2V6E - chains A and B of the 6 polymer chains in the assembly; structure by X-ray diffraction, 3.20 A resolution.

# Chain A (and B)
Molecule: Protelemorase
Source organism: Klebsiella phage PHIKO2
Notes: fragment: c-terminally truncated active resolvase, residues 1-538; chain B of this document is another copy of the same molecule, construct and numbering; everything in this record applies to it too
Reference sequence: Q6UAV6 (Q6UAV6_9CAUD); numbering as in UniProt (aligned over 1-538)
Sequence (558 residues; numbered -19 to 538; the number before each row is that of its first residue; numbers below 1 keep their minus sign (Met-19 is residue -19)):
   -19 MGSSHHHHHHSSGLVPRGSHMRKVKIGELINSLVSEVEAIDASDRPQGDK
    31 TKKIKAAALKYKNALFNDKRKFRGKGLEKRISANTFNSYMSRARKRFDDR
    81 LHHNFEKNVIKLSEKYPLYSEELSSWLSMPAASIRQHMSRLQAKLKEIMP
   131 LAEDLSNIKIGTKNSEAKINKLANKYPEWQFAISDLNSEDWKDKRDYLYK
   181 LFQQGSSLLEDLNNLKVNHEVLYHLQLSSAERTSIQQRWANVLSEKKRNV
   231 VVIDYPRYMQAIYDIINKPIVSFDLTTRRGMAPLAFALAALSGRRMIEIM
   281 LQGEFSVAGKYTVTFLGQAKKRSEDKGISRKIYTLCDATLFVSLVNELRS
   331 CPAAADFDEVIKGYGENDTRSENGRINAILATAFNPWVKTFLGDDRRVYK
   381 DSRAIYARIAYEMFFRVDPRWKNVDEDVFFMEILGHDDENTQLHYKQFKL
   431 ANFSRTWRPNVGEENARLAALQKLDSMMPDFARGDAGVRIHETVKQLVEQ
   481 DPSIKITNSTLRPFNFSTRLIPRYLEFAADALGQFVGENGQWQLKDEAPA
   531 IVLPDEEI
Disordered / not traced: -19 to 3, 536-538
Metal / ion sites: vanadate ion: Tyr425 (shared with 1 residue of chain D; 1 residue of chain E)
Swiss-Prot annotation at these positions:
  - active site: Tyr425 (Nucleophile)
  - binding site (DNA): Arg275, Lys300, Arg383, His416
What the authors report for this chain:
  - binding site for Telrl: Asn67, Ser68, Trp219, Lys300, Arg302, Asn357, Thr362, Lys380, Arg492, Thr498
  - binding site for Telrl: Ser68, Arg350, Ala358, Thr498
  - catalytic residues: Arg275, Arg383, His416, Tyr425
  - binding site for vanadate ion: Arg275, Lys300, Arg383, His416, Tyr425
  - catalytic residues: Lys300 (proposed by the authors, not directly observed)

# Interface between chain A and chain B
Residue-residue contacts (87):
  Leu57(A) - Tyr179(B)  hydrophobic
  Ser62(A) - Glu133(B)
  Ala63(A) - Met129(B)  hydrophobic
  Ala63(A) - Glu133(B)  hydrogen bond (backbone-side chain)
  Ala123(A) - Gln217(B)
  Lys126(A) - Ser214(B)
  Lys126(A) - Gln217(B)
  Met129(A) - Ala63(B)  hydrophobic
  Met129(A) - Ser214(B)
  Met129(A) - Ile215(B)  hydrophobic
  Met129(A) - Arg218(B)
  Glu133(A) - Ser62(B)
  Glu133(A) - Ala63(B)  hydrogen bond (side chain-backbone)
  Glu133(A) - Arg218(B)  salt bridge
  Tyr179(A) - Leu57(B)  hydrophobic
  Glu190(A) - Ser208(B)  hydrogen bond
  Glu190(A) - Ala210(B)
  Glu190(A) - Glu211(B)
  Asn193(A) - Ser209(B)  hydrogen bond
  Asn193(A) - Ala210(B)
  Asn193(A) - Thr213(B)  hydrogen bond
  Ser208(A) - Glu190(B)  hydrogen bond
  Ser209(A) - Asn193(B)  hydrogen bond
  Ala210(A) - Glu190(B)
  Ala210(A) - Asn193(B)
  Glu211(A) - Glu190(B)
  Thr213(A) - Asn193(B)  hydrogen bond
  Ser214(A) - Lys126(B)
  Ser214(A) - Met129(B)
  Ile215(A) - Met129(B)  hydrophobic
  Gln217(A) - Ala123(B)
  Gln217(A) - Lys126(B)
  Arg218(A) - Met129(B)
  Arg218(A) - Glu133(B)  salt bridge
  Ser224(A) - Glu419(B)
  Lys227(A) - Val404(B)
  Lys227(A) - Asp405(B)  salt bridge
  Lys227(A) - Asp407(B)  salt bridge
  Lys227(A) - Val408(B)
  Arg228(A) - Asn403(B)
  Arg228(A) - Val404(B)
  Arg228(A) - Met411(B)
  Arg228(A) - Glu419(B)  salt bridge
  Asn229(A) - Asn403(B)  hydrogen bond (backbone-backbone)
  Val230(A) - Lys402(B)
  Val230(A) - Asn403(B)  hydrogen bond (backbone-backbone)
  Val230(A) - Val404(B)
  Val230(A) - Asp405(B)
  Arg388(A) - Glu406(B)  salt bridge
  Glu392(A) - Arg396(B)  salt bridge
  Phe395(A) - Lys429(B)
  Arg396(A) - Glu392(B)  salt bridge
  Trp401(A) - Lys429(B)  hydrogen bond (backbone-side chain)
  Lys402(A) - Val230(B)
  Lys402(A) - Lys429(B)  hydrogen bond (backbone-side chain)
  Lys402(A) - Asp535(B)
  Asn403(A) - Arg228(B)
  Asn403(A) - Asn229(B)  hydrogen bond (backbone-backbone)
  Asn403(A) - Val230(B)  hydrogen bond (backbone-backbone)
  Val404(A) - Lys227(B)
  Val404(A) - Arg228(B)
  Val404(A) - Val230(B)
  Val404(A) - Lys429(B)  hydrogen bond (backbone-side chain)
  Asp405(A) - Lys227(B)  salt bridge
  Asp405(A) - Val230(B)
  Asp405(A) - Lys426(B)
  Glu406(A) - Arg388(B)  salt bridge
  Glu406(A) - Lys426(B)  salt bridge
  Asp407(A) - Lys227(B)  salt bridge
  Asp407(A) - Leu423(B)
  Asp407(A) - Lys426(B)  salt bridge
  Val408(A) - Lys227(B)
  Met411(A) - Arg228(B)
  Glu419(A) - Ser224(B)
  Glu419(A) - Arg228(B)  salt bridge
  Asn420(A) - Asn420(B)
  Asn420(A) - Leu423(B)
  Leu423(A) - Asp407(B)
  Leu423(A) - Asn420(B)
  Lys426(A) - Asp405(B)
  Lys426(A) - Glu406(B)  salt bridge
  Lys426(A) - Asp407(B)  salt bridge
  Lys429(A) - Phe395(B)
  Lys429(A) - Trp401(B)  hydrogen bond (side chain-backbone)
  Lys429(A) - Lys402(B)  hydrogen bond (side chain-backbone)
  Lys429(A) - Val404(B)  hydrogen bond (side chain-backbone)
  Asp535(A) - Lys402(B)
Interface residues without a listed pair, chain A (52 interface residues in all): Glu58, Glu127, Pro130, Ser136, Ser186, Leu189, Tyr391, Gln422, Pro534
Interface residues without a listed pair, chain B (52 interface residues in all): Glu58, Glu127, Pro130, Ser136, Ser186, Leu189, Tyr391, Gln422, Pro534

# In short
Chain A and chain B each contribute 52 residues to their interface, with 18 hydrogen bonds and 16 salt
bridges. Polar pairs include Glu133(A)-Arg218(B), Lys227(A)-Asp405(B) and Lys227(A)-Asp407(B). From the paper:
catalytic residues Arg275(A), Arg383(A) and His416(A) among others; a binding site for Telrl at Asn67(A),
Ser68(A) and Trp219(A) among others.
Both chains are Protelemorase (Klebsiella phage PHIKO2). Entry 2V6E (protelomerase TelK complexed with
substrate DNA) was determined by X-ray diffraction.
